Entry 8URB (electron microscopy, 3.40 A resolution); this record covers chains A and I of the 6 polymer chains in the assembly.

== Chain A ==
Protein: nsp12
Source organism: Porcine epidemic diarrhea virus
Reference sequence: U6BRU0 (U6BRU0_9ALPC); residues 1-927 here correspond to UniProt positions 4101-5027 (UniProt number = residue number + 4100)
Sequence (957 residues; row label = number of the first residue in the row):
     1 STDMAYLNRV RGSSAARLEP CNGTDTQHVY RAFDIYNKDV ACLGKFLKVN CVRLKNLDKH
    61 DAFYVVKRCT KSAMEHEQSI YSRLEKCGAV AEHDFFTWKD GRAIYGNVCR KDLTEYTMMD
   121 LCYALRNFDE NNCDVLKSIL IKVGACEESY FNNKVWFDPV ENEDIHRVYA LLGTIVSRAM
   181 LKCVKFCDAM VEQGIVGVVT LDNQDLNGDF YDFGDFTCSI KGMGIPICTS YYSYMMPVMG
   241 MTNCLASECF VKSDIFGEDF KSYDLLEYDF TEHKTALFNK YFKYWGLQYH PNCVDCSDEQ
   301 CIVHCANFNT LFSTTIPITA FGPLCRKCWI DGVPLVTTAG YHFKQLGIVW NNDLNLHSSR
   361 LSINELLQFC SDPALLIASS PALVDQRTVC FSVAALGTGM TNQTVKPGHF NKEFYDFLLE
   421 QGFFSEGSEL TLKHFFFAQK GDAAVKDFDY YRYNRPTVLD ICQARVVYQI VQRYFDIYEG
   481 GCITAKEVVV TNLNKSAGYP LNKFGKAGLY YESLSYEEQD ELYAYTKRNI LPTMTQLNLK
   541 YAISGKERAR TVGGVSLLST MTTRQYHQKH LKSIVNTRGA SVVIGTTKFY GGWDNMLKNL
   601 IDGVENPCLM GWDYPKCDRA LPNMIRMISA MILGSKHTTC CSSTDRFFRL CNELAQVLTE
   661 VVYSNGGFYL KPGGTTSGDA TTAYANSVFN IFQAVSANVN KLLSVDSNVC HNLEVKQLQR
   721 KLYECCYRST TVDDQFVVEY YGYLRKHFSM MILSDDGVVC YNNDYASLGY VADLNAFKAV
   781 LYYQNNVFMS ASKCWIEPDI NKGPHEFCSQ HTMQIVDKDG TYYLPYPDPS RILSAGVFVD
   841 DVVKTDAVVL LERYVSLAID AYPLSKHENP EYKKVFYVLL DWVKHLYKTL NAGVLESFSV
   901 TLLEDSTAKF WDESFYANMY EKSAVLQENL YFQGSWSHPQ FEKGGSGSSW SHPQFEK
Unresolved in the structure: 1-2, 924-957
Sequence notes: expression tag (928-957)
Metal / ion sites: Zn2+ site 1: His290, Cys296, Cys301, Cys305; Zn2+ site 2: Cys482, His637, Cys640, Cys641

== Chain I ==
Molecule: 33-nt RNA strand
Sequence (33 nucleotides; row label = number of the first residue in the row):
     1 CAUUCUCCUA AGAAGCUAUU AAAAUCACAG AUU
Unresolved in the structure: 1-13

== How chain A and chain I interact ==
Residue-residue contacts (18):
  Lys588(A) - A31(I)  sugar contact
  Leu753(A) - U33(I)  phosphate contact
  Ser754(A) - U33(I)  hydrogen bond to the phosphate
  Asp755(A) - U33(I)  hydrogen bond to the sugar
  Asp756(A) - U33(I)  phosphate contact
  Cys808(A) - U32(I)  phosphate contact
  Ser809(A) - U33(I)  phosphate contact
  Arg831(A) - A31(I)  salt bridge to the phosphate
  Arg831(A) - U32(I)  salt bridge to the phosphate
  Ala835(A) - A31(I)  phosphate contact
  Lys844(A) - G30(I)  salt bridge to the phosphate
  Leu850(A) - A29(I)  sugar contact
  Glu852(A) - A29(I)  sugar contact
  Arg853(A) - A29(I)  sugar contact
  Arg853(A) - G30(I)  salt bridge to the phosphate
  Ser856(A) - G30(I)  hydrogen bond to the sugar
  Leu857(A) - G30(I)  sugar contact
  Asp860(A) - A31(I)  sugar contact
Other interface residues (no listed pair), chain A (19 interface residues in all): Asn494, Lys540, Gln810
Other interface residues (no listed pair), chain I (7 interface residues in all): A27, C28

== In short ==
The interface between chain A and chain I involves 19 residues on one side and 7 on the other, with 3 hydrogen
bonds and 4 salt bridges. Among the polar pairs are Asp755(A)-U33(I), Ser856(A)-G30(I) and Ser754(A)-U33(I).
Here chain A is nsp12 (Porcine epidemic diarrhea virus) and chain I is a 33-nt RNA strand. Entry 8URB (Porcine
epidemic diarrhea virus complete core polymerase complex) was determined by electron microscopy, deposited
together with 8G6R.
